PDB entry 7PF6 | electron microscopy, 4.00 A resolution | chains C and J of the 11 polymer chains in the assembly

# Chain C
Protein: Histone H2A type 1-B/E
Source organism: Homo sapiens
UniProt: P04908 (H2A1B_HUMAN); residues 0-129 here correspond to UniProt positions 1-130 (UniProt number = residue number + 1)
Chain sequence (147 residues; each row starts with the number of its first residue; numbers below 1 keep their minus sign (His-17 is residue -17)):
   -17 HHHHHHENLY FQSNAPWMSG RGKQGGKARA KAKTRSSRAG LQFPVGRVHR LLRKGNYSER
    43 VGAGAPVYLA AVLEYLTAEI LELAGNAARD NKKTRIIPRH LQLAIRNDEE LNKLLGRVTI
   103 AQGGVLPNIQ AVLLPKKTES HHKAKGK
Unresolved in the structure: -17 to 9, 119-129
Differences from the reference sequence: expression tag (-17 to -1)
Swiss-Prot annotation at these positions:
  - modified residue: Ser1 (N-acetylserine), Arg3 (Citrulline), Lys5 (N6-(2-hydroxyisobutyryl)lysine), Lys9 (N6-(2-hydroxyisobutyryl)lysine), Lys13 (N6-(beta-hydroxybutyryl)lysine), Lys36 (N6-(2-hydroxyisobutyryl)lysine), Lys74 (N6-(2-hydroxyisobutyryl)lysine), Lys75 (N6-(2-hydroxyisobutyryl)lysine), Lys95 (N6-(2-hydroxyisobutyryl)lysine), Gln104 (N5-methylglutamine), Lys118 (N6-(2-hydroxyisobutyryl)lysine), Lys119 (N6-crotonyllysine), Thr120 (Phosphothreonine), Lys125 (N6-crotonyllysine)
  - cross-link (Glycyl lysine isopeptide (Lys-Gly)): Lys13 (interchain with G-Cter in ubiquitin), Lys15 (interchain with G-Cter in ubiquitin), Lys119 (interchain with G-Cter in ubiquitin)

# Chain J
Molecule: 167-nt DNA strand
Source organism: synthetic construct
Sequence (167 nucleotides; numbered 572 to 738; the number before each row is that of its first residue):
   572 TACTTACATG ACAGGATGTA TATATCTGAC ACGTGCCTGG AGACTAGGGA GTAATCCCCT
   632 TGGCGGTTAA AACGCGGGGG ACAGCGCGTA CGTGCGTTTA AGCGGTGCTA GAGCTGTCTA
   692 CGACCAATTG AGCGGCCTCG GCACCGGGAT TCTCCAGGCG GCCAGTG

# Chain C / chain J interface
Residue-residue contacts (16):
  Arg11(C) with DA612(J), base contact; DG613(J), hydrogen bond to the sugar
  Ala12(C) with DA614(J), phosphate contact
  Lys13(C) with DG613(J), phosphate contact
  Ala14(C) with DG613(J), phosphate contact
  Lys15(C) with DA612(J), sugar contact; DG613(J), hydrogen bond to the phosphate
  Thr16(C) with DA612(J), phosphate contact
  Arg17(C) with DA612(J), salt bridge to the phosphate
  Arg20(C) with DG613(J), salt bridge to the phosphate
  Gly28(C) with DA612(J), phosphate contact
  Arg29(C) with DG610(J), hydrogen bond to the phosphate; DG611(J), salt bridge to the phosphate
  Arg42(C) with DG620(J), sugar contact
  Arg77(C) with DC601(J), sugar contact; DA602(J), salt bridge to the phosphate

# In short
12 residues of chain C and 8 residues of chain J are in contact, with 3 hydrogen bonds and 4 salt bridges.
Among the polar pairs are Arg11(C)-DG613(J), Lys15(C)-DG613(J) and Arg29(C)-DG610(J).
Here chain C is Histone H2A type 1-B/E (Homo sapiens) and chain J is a 167-nt DNA strand (synthetic
construct). Entry 7PF6 (Nucleosome 1 of the 4x187 nucleosome array containing H1) was determined by electron
microscopy together with 7PET, 7PEU, 7PEV, 7PEW, 7PEX, 7PEY and 16 further entries from the same study.
